PDB entry 1J7E | X-ray diffraction, 2.55 A resolution | chain A

== Chain A ==
Name: vitamin D binding protein
From: Homo sapiens
Reference sequence: P02774 (VTDB_HUMAN); residues 1-458 here correspond to UniProt positions 17-474 (UniProt number = residue number + 16)
Chain sequence (458 residues; row label = number of the first residue in the row):
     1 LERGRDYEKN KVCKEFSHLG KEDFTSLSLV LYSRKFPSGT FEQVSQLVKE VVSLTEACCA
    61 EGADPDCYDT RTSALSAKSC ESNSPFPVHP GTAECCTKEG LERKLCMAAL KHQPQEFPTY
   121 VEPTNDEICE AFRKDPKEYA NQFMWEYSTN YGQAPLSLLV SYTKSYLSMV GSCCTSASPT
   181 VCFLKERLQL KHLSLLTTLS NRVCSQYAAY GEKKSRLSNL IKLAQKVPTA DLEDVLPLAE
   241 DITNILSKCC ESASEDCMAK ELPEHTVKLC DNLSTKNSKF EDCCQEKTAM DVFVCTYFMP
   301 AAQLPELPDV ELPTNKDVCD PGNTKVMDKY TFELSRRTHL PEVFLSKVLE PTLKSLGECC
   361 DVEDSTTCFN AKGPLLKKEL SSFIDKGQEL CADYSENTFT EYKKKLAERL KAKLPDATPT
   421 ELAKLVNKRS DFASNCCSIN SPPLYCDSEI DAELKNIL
Unresolved in the structure: 1-6, 60-68, 81-83, 99-102, 458
Disulfides: Cys13-Cys59, Cys80-Cys96, Cys95-Cys106, Cys129-Cys174, Cys173-Cys182, Cys204-Cys250, Cys249-Cys257, Cys270-Cys284, Cys283-Cys295, Cys319-Cys360, Cys359-Cys368, Cys391-Cys437, Cys436-Cys446
Sequence notes: variant Thr420 (Lys436 in P02774)
Residues lining bound ligands: JY (3-(2-{4-[2-(5-hydroxy-2-methylene-cyclohexylidene)-ethylidene]-7a-methyl-octahydro-inden-1-yl}-propyl)-phenol): Glu8, Val12, Glu15, Phe24, Ser28, Leu31, Tyr32, Lys35, Phe36, Leu47, Val51, Leu54, Thr72, Leu75, Ser76, Ser79, Met107

== In short ==
Chain A binds compound JY.
Chain A is vitamin D binding protein (Homo sapiens); the structure, A Structural Basis for the Unique Binding
Features of the Human Vitamin D-binding Protein, was determined by X-ray diffraction together with 1J78 from
the same study.
